9JT1 - chains H and B of the 6 polymer chains in the assembly; structure by electron microscopy, 3.09 A resolution.

# Chain H
Molecule: heavy chain of HBC
Organism: Homo sapiens
Amino-acid sequence (217 residues; numbered 1 to 217; the number before each row is that of its first residue):
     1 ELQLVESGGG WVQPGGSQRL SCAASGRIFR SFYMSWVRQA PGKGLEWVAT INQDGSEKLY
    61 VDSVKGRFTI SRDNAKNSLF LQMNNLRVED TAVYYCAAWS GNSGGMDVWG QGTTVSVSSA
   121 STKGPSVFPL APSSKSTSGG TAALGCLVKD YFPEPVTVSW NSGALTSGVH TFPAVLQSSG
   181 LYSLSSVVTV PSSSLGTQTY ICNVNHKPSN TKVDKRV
Not modelled in the structure: 120-217
Disulfides: C22-C96

# Chain B
Molecule: Large envelope protein
Organism: HBV genotype D3
UniProt: V9P415 (V9P415_HBV); residues 1-226 here correspond to UniProt positions 164-389 (UniProt number = residue number + 163)
Amino-acid sequence (226 residues; numbered 1 to 226; the number before each row is that of its first residue):
     1 MENITSGFLG PLLVLQAGFF LLTRILTIPQ SLDSWWTSLN FLGGTTVCLG QNSQSPTSNH
    61 SPTSCPPTCP GYRWMCLRRF IIFLFILLLC LIFLLVLLDY QGMLPVCPLI PGSSTTSTGP
   121 CRTCMTTAQG TSMYPSCCCT KPSDGNCTCI PIPSSWAFGK FLWEWASARF SWLSLLVPFV
   181 QWFVGLSPTV WLSVIWMMWY WGPSLYSILS PFLPLLPIFF CLWVYI
Not modelled in the structure: 1-87, 111-115, 169-226
Disulfides: C107-C138, C121-C137, C139-C149
From the paper describing this entry:
  - mutagenesis - G145R: unchanged binding to heavy chain of GC1102

# Chain H / chain B interface
Contacting residue pairs (17):
  R30(H) - T126(B)
  S31(H) - M125(B)
  S31(H) - T126(B)  hydrogen bond (side chain-backbone)
  F32(H) - M125(B)  hydrophobic
  Q53(H) - C124(B)  hydrogen bond (side chain-backbone)
  Q53(H) - M125(B)
  Q53(H) - T126(B)
  Q53(H) - M133(B)
  W99(H) - T123(B)  hydrogen bond (backbone-side chain)
  S100(H) - T123(B)  hydrogen bond (backbone-side chain)
  G101(H) - R122(B)
  G101(H) - T123(B)
  G101(H) - M125(B)
  N102(H) - R122(B)
  S103(H) - R122(B)
  S103(H) - T123(B)  hydrogen bond (backbone-side chain)
  G104(H) - T123(B)
Other interface residues (no listed pair), chain H (13 interface residues in all): Y33, D54, G105
Other interface residues (no listed pair), chain B (7 interface residues in all): T131

# In short
13 residues of chain H face 7 of chain B across their interface, with 5 hydrogen bonds. Polar pairs include
S31(H)-T126(B), Q53(H)-C124(B) and W99(H)-T123(B). The paper reports that G145R of chain B leaves binding to
heavy chain of GC1102 unchanged.
Chain H is heavy chain of HBC (Homo sapiens) and chain B is Large envelope protein (HBV genotype D3); the
structure, Structure of HBsAg in complex with FabHBC and FabGC1102, was determined by electron microscopy
(same publication as 9U9B).
